PDB entry 8AXK | electron microscopy, 4.05 A resolution (low resolution: residue-level contacts below are approximate; hydrogen-bond / salt-bridge calls are withheld) | chains r and w of the 85 polymer chains in the assembly

# Chain r (and w)
Molecule: Protein MxiH
From: Shigella flexneri
Notes: chain w of this document is another copy of the same molecule, construct and numbering; everything in this record applies to it too
UniProtKB: P0A223 (MXIH_SHIFL); numbering as in UniProt (aligned over 1-83)
Amino-acid sequence (98 residues; numbered -14 to 83; the number before each row is that of its first residue; numbers below 1 keep their minus sign (Met-14 is residue -14)):
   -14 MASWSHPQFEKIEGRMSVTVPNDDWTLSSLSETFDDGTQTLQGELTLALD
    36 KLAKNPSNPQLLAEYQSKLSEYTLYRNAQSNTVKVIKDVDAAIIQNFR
Not modelled in the structure: -14 to 1
Construct notes: initiating methionine (-14); expression tag (-13 to 0)

# How chain r and chain w interact
Contacting residue pairs - 26 pairs, chain r then chain w:
  Gln27(r) with Pro6(w)
  Thr31(r) with Thr4(w); Val5(w); Pro6(w)
  Leu34(r) with Leu15(w); Thr18(w)
  Asp35(r) with Val3(w)
  Leu37(r) with Phe19(w); Ala63(w)
  Ala38(r) with Thr18(w); Gly22(w); Thr23(w)
  Pro41(r) with Thr23(w); Leu59(w); Tyr60(w)
  Tyr50(r) with Thr67(w)
  Leu54(r) with Val70(w)
  Thr58(r) with Val70(w); Val74(w)
  Arg61(r) with Val74(w)
  Asn62(r) with Ala77(w)
  Ser65(r) with Ile78(w); Asn81(w)
  Asn66(r) with Asn81(w)
  Lys69(r) with Asn81(w); Arg83(w)
Other interface residues (no listed pair), chain r (17 interface residues in all): Lys39, Ser42
Other interface residues (no listed pair), chain w (21 interface residues in all): Glu56, Ile71

# Summary
17 residues of chain r and 21 residues of chain w are in contact.
Chain r and chain w are both Protein MxiH (Shigella flexneri); the structure, Type 3 secretion system export
apparatus core, inner rod and needle of Shigella flexneri, was determined by electron microscopy (same
publication as 8AXL and 8AXN).
